2DHN - chain A; structure by X-ray diffraction, 2.20 A resolution.

Chain A:
Name: 7,8-dihydroneopterin aldolase
Organism: Staphylococcus aureus
UniProt: P56740 (FOLB_STAAU); residues 1-121 here = UniProt positions 1-121
Chain sequence (121 residues; row label = number of the first residue in the row):
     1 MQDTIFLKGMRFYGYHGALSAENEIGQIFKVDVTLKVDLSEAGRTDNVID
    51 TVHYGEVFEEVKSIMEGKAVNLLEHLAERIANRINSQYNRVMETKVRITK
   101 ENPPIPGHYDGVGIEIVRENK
Small-molecule neighbours: PH2 (2-amino-6-hydroxymethyl-7,8-dihydro-3H-pteridin-4-one): Ile5, Gly17, Ala18, Leu19, Glu22, Thr51, Val52, His53, Tyr54, Gly55, Asn71, Leu72, Leu73, Glu74, Lys100, Pro104, Ile114
Curated features (UniProtKB/Swiss-Prot):
  - active site: Lys100 (Proton donor/acceptor)
  - binding site (substrate): Glu22, Tyr54, Leu73, Glu74

In short:
Chain A binds compound PH2. From UniProt: active-site residue Lys100 and 4 substrate-binding residues.
Chain A is 7,8-dihydroneopterin aldolase (Staphylococcus aureus); the structure, Complex of
7,8-dihydroneopterin aldolase from staphylococcus aureus with 6-hydroxymethyl-7,8-dihydropterin at 2.2 A
resolution, was determined by X-ray diffraction together with 1DHN from the same study.
